PDB entry 6FQ8 | electron microscopy, 4.80 A resolution (low resolution: residue-level contacts below are approximate; hydrogen-bond / salt-bridge calls are withheld) | chains A and I of the 10 polymer chains in the assembly

== Chain A ==
Protein: Histone H3.3C
Source organism: Xenopus laevis
UniProt: P02302 (H3C_XENLA); residues 37-134 here correspond to UniProt positions 38-135 (UniProt number = residue number + 1)
Amino-acid sequence (98 residues; each row starts with the number of its first residue):
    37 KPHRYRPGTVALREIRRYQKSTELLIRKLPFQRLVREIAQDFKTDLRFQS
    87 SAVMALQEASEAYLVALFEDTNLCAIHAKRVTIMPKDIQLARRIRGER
Unresolved in the structure: 37, 133-134
Sequence notes: conflict Ser86 (Arg87 in P02302)
UniProt features mapped onto this chain:
  - modified residue: Tyr41 (Phosphotyrosine), Lys56 (N6-(2-hydroxyisobutyryl)lysine), Ser57 (Phosphoserine), Lys64 (N6-(2-hydroxyisobutyryl)lysine), Lys79 (N6-(2-hydroxyisobutyryl)lysine), Thr80 (Phosphothreonine), Lys115 (N6-acetyllysine), Lys122 (N6-(2-hydroxyisobutyryl)lysine)

== Chain I ==
Molecule: 147-nt DNA strand
Source organism: synthetic construct
Sequence (147 nucleotides; numbered -73 to 73; the number before each row is that of its first residue; numbers below 1 keep their minus sign (DA-73 is residue -73)):
   -73 ACAGGATGTATATATCTGACACGTGCCTGGAGACTAGGGAGTAATCCCCT
   -23 TGGCGGTTAAAACGCGGGGGACAGCGCGTACGTGCGTTTAAGCGGTGCTA
    27 GAGCTGTCTACGACCAATTGAGCGGCCTCGGCACCGGGATTCTCCAG

== Chain A / chain I interface ==
Contacting residue pairs (24):
  Arg40(A) - DG-8(I)
  Arg40(A) - DC71(I)
  Tyr41(A) - DC70(I)
  Arg42(A) - DC70(I)
  Arg42(A) - DC71(I)
  Pro43(A) - DG-6(I)
  Thr45(A) - DT69(I)
  Thr45(A) - DC70(I)
  Arg63(A) - DA-14(I)
  Arg63(A) - DA-13(I)
  Arg72(A) - DT-23(I)
  Arg83(A) - DT-24(I)
  Arg83(A) - DT-23(I)
  Phe84(A) - DT-24(I)
  Phe84(A) - DT-23(I)
  Gln85(A) - DT-24(I)
  Arg116(A) - DA-3(I)
  Arg116(A) - DC-2(I)
  Val117(A) - DG-4(I)
  Val117(A) - DA-3(I)
  Thr118(A) - DG-4(I)
  Thr118(A) - DA-3(I)
  Met120(A) - DA-3(I)
  Met120(A) - DC-2(I)
Other interface residues (no listed pair), chain A (16 interface residues in all): Arg52, Ser86
Other interface residues (no listed pair), chain I (13 interface residues in all): DG-5

== Overview ==
The interface between chain A and chain I involves 16 residues on one side and 13 on the other.
Here chain A is Histone H3.3C (Xenopus laevis) and chain I is a 147-nt DNA strand (synthetic construct). Entry
6FQ8 (Class 3 : translocated nucleosome) was determined by electron microscopy, deposited together with 6FQ5
and 6FQ6.
